4CYG - chain A; structure by X-ray diffraction, 2.30 A resolution.

Chain A:
Name: Pantetheinase
From: Homo sapiens
Notes: EC 3.5.1.92
Reference sequence: O95497 (VNN1_HUMAN); residue numbers follow UniProt; this construct covers 22-513
Sequence (506 residues; numbered 8 to 513; the number before each row is that of its first residue):
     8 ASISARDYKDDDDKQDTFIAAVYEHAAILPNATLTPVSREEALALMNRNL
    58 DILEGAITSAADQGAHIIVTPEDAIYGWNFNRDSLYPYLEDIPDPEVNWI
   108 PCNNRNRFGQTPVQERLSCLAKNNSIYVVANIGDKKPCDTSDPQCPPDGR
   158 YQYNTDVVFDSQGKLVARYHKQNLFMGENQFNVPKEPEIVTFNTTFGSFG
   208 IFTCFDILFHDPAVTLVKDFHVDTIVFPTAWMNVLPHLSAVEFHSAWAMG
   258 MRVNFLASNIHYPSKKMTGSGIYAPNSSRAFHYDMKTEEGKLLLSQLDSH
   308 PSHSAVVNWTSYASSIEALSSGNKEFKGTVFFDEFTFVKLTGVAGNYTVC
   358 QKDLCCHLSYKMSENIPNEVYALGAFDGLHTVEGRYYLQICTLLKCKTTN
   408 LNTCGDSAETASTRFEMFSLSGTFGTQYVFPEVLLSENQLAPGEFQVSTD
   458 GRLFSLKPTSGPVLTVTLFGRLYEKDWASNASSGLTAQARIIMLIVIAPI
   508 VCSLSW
Unresolved in the structure: 8-20, 484-513
Construct notes: expression tag (8-21); variant I26 (Thr in O95497)
Disulfides: C109-C126, C145-C152, C357-C362, C363-C398, C403-C411
Covalently attached groups: N-acetylglucosamine (NAG) linked to N38, N130, N315, N353; compound RRV linked to C211
Small-molecule neighbours: RRV ((2R)-2,4-dihydroxy-N-[(3S)-3-hydroxy-4-phenylbutyl]-3,3-dimethylbutanamide): E79, W85, K178, F182, M183, E185, F212, L215, A237, W238, M239, V241, L245, M274, F338, E390

Overview:
Covalently linked compound RRV: at C211. N-acetylglucosamine is covalently linked to N38, N130, N315 and N353.
Chain A is Pantetheinase (Homo sapiens); the structure, The structure of vanin-1: defining the link between
metabolic disease, oxidative stress and inflammation, was determined by X-ray diffraction, deposited together
with 4CYF and 4CYY.
